Entry 4I2Z (X-ray diffraction, 2.90 A resolution); this record covers chains A and B.

== Chain A ==
Protein: Protein UNC-45
From: Caenorhabditis elegans
Reference sequence: G5EG62 (G5EG62_CAEEL); numbering as in UniProt (aligned over 1-961)
Chain sequence (961 residues; numbered 1 to 961; the number before each row is that of its first residue):
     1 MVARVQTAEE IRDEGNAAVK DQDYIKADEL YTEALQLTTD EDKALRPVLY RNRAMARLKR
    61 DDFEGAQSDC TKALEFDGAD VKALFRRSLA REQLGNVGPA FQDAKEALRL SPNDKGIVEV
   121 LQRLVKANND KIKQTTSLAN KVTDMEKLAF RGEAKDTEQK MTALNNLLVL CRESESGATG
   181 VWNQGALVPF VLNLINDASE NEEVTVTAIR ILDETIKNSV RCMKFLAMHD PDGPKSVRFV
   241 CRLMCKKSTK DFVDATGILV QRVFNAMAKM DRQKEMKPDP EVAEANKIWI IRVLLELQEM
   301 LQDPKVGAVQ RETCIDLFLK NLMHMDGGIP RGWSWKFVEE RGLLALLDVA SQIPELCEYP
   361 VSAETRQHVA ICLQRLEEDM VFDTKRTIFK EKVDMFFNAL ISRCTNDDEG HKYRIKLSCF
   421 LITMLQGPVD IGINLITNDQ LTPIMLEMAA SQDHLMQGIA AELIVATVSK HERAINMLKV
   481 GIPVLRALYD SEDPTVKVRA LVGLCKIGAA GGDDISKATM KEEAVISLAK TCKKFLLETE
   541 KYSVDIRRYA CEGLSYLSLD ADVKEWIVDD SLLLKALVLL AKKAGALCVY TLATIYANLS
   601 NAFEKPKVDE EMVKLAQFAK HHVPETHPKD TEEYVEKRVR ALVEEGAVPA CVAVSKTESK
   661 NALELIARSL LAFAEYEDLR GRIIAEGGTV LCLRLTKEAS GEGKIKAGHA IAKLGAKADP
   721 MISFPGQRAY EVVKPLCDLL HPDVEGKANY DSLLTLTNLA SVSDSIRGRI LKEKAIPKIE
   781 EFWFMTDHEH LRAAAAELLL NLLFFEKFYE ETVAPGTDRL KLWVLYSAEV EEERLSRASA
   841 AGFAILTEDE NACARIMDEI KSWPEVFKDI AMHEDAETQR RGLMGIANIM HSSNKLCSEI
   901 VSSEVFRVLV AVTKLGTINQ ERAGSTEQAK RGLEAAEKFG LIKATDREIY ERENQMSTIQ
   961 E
Not modelled in the structure: 1-4, 508-524, 608-617, 931-961
Modified / non-standard residues: Mse1, Mse520, Mse612, Mse956 (selenomethionine); Mse55, Mse145, Mse161, Mse223, Mse228, Mse244, Mse267, Mse270, Mse276, Mse300, Mse323, Mse325, Mse380, Mse395, Mse424, Mse445, Mse448, Mse456, Mse477, Mse721, Mse785, Mse857, Mse872, Mse884, Mse890 (selenomethionine; parent Met)
What the authors report for this chain:
  - contacts within the chain: Glu29-Lys277, Arg53-Asp279 (salt bridge), Asp62-Lys269 (salt bridge), Lys72-Glu281 (salt bridge), Lys105-Glu447 (salt bridge), Lys131-Gln452, Ile132-Gln452
  - specificity-determining residues: Lys59, Phe85, Asp114
  - mutagenesis - Y750W: unchanged binding to myosin
  - mutagenesis - N758Y: abolished binding to UNC-54
  - mutagenesis - N758Y: unchanged binding to Hsp90
  - mutagenesis - V480R/V484R: decreased binding to myosin
  - mutagenesis - L121W: increased binding to cellular myosin

== Chain B ==
Protein: Heat shock protein 90
Reference sequence: Q18688 (HSP90_CAEEL); residues 400-409 here correspond to UniProt positions 693-702 (UniProt number = residue number + 293)
Chain sequence (10 residues; numbered 400 to 409; the number before each row is that of its first residue):
   400 EDASRMEEVD
Not modelled in the structure: 400-401
Curated features (UniProtKB/Swiss-Prot):
  - motif: Met405 to Asp409 (TPR repeat-binding)

== Chain A / chain B interface ==
Residue-residue contacts (22):
  Arg12(A) with Asp409(B), hydrogen bond (side chain-backbone)
  Asn16(A) with Val408(B); Asp409(B), hydrogen bond (side chain-backbone)
  Val19(A) with Val408(B), hydrophobic
  Tyr31(A) with Val408(B)
  Val48(A) with Asp409(B)
  Arg51(A) with Asp409(B), salt bridge
  Asn52(A) with Val408(B); Asp409(B), hydrogen bond (side chain-backbone)
  Mse55(A) with Glu406(B); Glu407(B); Val408(B), hydrophobic
  Lys59(A) with Glu406(B), salt bridge
  Val81(A) with Met405(B)
  Lys82(A) with Met405(B); Glu407(B), hydrogen bond (side chain-backbone); Asp409(B), salt bridge
  Phe85(A) with Met405(B), hydrophobic
  Arg86(A) with Val408(B)
  Asn113(A) with Arg404(B)
  Asp114(A) with Arg404(B); Met405(B)
Interface residues without a listed pair, chain A (16 interface residues in all): Ile117
Interface residues without a listed pair, chain B (7 interface residues in all): Ser403
The authors on this interface:
  - interface residues, chain A: Arg12(A), Asn16(A), Val19(A), Arg51(A), Asn52(A), Mse55(A), Lys59(A), Val81(A), Lys82(A), Phe85(A), Arg86(A), Asp114(A), Ile117(A)
  - hot spots on chain A (mutagenesis) - K82E: abolished binding to Heat shock protein 90 (chain B)

== Summary ==
The interface between chain A and chain B involves 16 residues on one side and 7 on the other; the contacts
include 4 hydrogen bonds and 3 salt bridges. Polar pairs include Arg51(A)-Asp409(B), Lys59(A)-Glu406(B) and
Lys82(A)-Asp409(B). From the paper: N758Y of chain A abolishes binding to UNC-54; interface residues Arg12(A),
Asn16(A) and Val19(A) among others; 5 substitutions were tested in all.
Chain A is Protein UNC-45 (Caenorhabditis elegans) and chain B is Heat shock protein 90; the structure,
Crystal structure of the myosin chaperone UNC-45 from C.elegans in complex with a Hsp90 peptide, was
determined by X-ray diffraction (same publication as 4I2W).
